Entry 8PJH (X-ray diffraction, 1.50 A resolution); this record covers chain A.

Chain A:
Protein: Insulin
Organism: Homo sapiens
UniProt: P67973 (INS_BALPH); the construct has insertions or renumbered stretches relative to UniProt, so the offset changes along the chain: 1-29 = UniProt 1-29; 32-53 = UniProt 30-51
Amino-acid sequence (53 residues; numbered 1 to 53; the number before each row is that of its first residue):
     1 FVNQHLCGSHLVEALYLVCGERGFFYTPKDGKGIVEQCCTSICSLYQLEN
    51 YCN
Differences from the reference sequence: insertion (30-31); conflict K32 (Ala30 in P67973)
Cystine bridges: C7-C39, C19-C52, C38-C43

In short:
Chain A is Insulin (Homo sapiens); the structure, Crystal structure of human insulin desB30 precursor with an
Aspartate-Glycine-Lysine C-peptide in dimer (T2) conformation, was determined by X-ray diffraction (same
publication as 8PI4, 8PI5, 8PI6 and 8PJC).
